Entry 8B8O (X-ray diffraction, 2.90 A resolution); this record covers chains B and C.

# Chain B
Molecule: Protein scribble homolog
Source organism: Homo sapiens
UniProtKB: Q14160 (SCRIB_HUMAN); residue numbers follow UniProt; this construct covers 1002-1092
Amino-acid sequence (96 residues; each row starts with the number of its first residue):
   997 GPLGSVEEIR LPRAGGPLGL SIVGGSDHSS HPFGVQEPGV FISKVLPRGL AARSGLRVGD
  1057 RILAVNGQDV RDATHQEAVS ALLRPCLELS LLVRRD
Unresolved in the structure: 997-999, 1011-1012, 1029-1033, 1083
Sequence notes: expression tag (997-1001)
Swiss-Prot annotation at these positions:
  - mutagenesis: Leu1014 to Gly1015 (Loss of interaction with LPP and TRIP6)

# Chain C
Molecule: Protein E6
UniProtKB: G8HXP2 (G8HXP2_HPV66); residues 145-154 here correspond to UniProt positions 143-152 (UniProt number = residue number - 2)
Amino-acid sequence (10 residues; each row starts with the number of its first residue):
   145 TSRQATESTV

# Interface between chain B and chain C
Residue-residue contacts (21):
  Leu1014(B) - Val154(C)  hydrogen bond (backbone-backbone)
  Gly1015(B) - Val154(C)  hydrogen bond (backbone-backbone)
  Leu1016(B) - Thr153(C)
  Leu1016(B) - Val154(C)  hydrogen bond (backbone-backbone)
  Ser1017(B) - Glu151(C)
  Ser1017(B) - Ser152(C)
  Ser1017(B) - Thr153(C)  hydrogen bond
  Ile1018(B) - Glu151(C)
  Ile1018(B) - Ser152(C)  hydrogen bond (backbone-backbone)
  Val1019(B) - Thr150(C)
  Gly1020(B) - Thr150(C)
  His1024(B) - Gln148(C)  hydrogen bond
  His1024(B) - Thr150(C)  hydrogen bond
  Ser1026(B) - Thr145(C)  hydrogen bond
  His1027(B) - Thr145(C)  hydrogen bond (backbone-side chain)
  Ser1039(B) - Glu151(C)  hydrogen bond
  Lys1040(B) - Glu151(C)  salt bridge
  His1071(B) - Thr150(C)  hydrogen bond
  His1071(B) - Glu151(C)
  His1071(B) - Ser152(C)  hydrogen bond
  Val1075(B) - Ser152(C)
Also at the interface, not in a pair above, chain B (18 interface residues in all): Pro1013, Ser1025, Leu1042, Leu1078
Also at the interface, not in a pair above, chain C (9 interface residues in all): Ser146, Ala149

# In short
The interface between chain B and chain C involves 18 residues on one side and 9 on the other; the contacts
include 12 hydrogen bonds and 1 salt bridge. Among the polar pairs are Lys1040(B)-Glu151(C),
Gly1015(B)-Val154(C) and Ser1017(B)-Thr153(C).
Chain B is Protein scribble homolog (Homo sapiens) and chain C is Protein E6; the structure, Crystal structure
of Scribble PDZ1 with human papillomavirus strain 16 E6 peptide, was determined by X-ray diffraction.
